Entry 5CZ6 (X-ray diffraction, 2.70 A resolution); this record covers chains B and C of the 28 polymer chains in the assembly.

[Chain B]
Protein: Proteasome subunit alpha type-3
Organism: Saccharomyces cerevisiae (strain ATCC 204508 / S288c)
Notes: EC 3.4.25.1
UniProtKB: P23638 (PSA3_YEAST); residues 0-257 here correspond to UniProt positions 1-258 (UniProt number = residue number + 1)
Amino-acid sequence (258 residues; numbered 0 to 257; the number before each row is that of its first residue; numbering starts at 0):
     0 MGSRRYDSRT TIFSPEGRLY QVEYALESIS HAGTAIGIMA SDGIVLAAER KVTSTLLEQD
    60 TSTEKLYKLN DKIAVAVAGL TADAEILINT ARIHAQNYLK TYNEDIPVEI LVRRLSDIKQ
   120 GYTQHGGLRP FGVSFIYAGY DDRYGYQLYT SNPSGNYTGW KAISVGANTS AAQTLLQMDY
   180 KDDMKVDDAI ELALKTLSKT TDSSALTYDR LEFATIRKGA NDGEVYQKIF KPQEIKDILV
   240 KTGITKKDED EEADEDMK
Unresolved in the structure: 0, 245-257
Curated features (UniProtKB/Swiss-Prot):
  - cross-link (Glycyl lysine isopeptide (Lys-Gly)): Lys99 (interchain with G-Cter in ubiquitin), Lys198 (interchain with G-Cter in ubiquitin), Lys230 (interchain with G-Cter in ubiquitin)

[Chain C]
Protein: Proteasome subunit alpha type-4
Organism: Saccharomyces cerevisiae (strain ATCC 204508 / S288c)
Notes: EC 3.4.25.1
UniProtKB: P40303 (PSA4_YEAST); residues -1 to 252 here correspond to UniProt positions 1-254 (UniProt number = residue number + 2)
Amino-acid sequence (254 residues; row label = number of the first residue in the row; numbers below 1 keep their minus sign (Met-1 is residue -1)):
    -1 MSGYDRALSI FSPDGHIFQV EYALEAVKRG TCAVGVKGKN CVVLGCERRS TLKLQDTRIT
    59 PSKVSKIDSH VVLSFSGLNA DSRILIEKAR VEAQSHRLTL EDPVTVEYLT RYVAGVQQRY
   119 TQSGGVRPFG VSTLIAGFDP RDDEPKLYQT EPSGIYSSWS AQTIGRNSKT VREFLEKNYD
   179 RKEPPATVEE CVKLTVRSLL EVVQTGAKNI EITVVKPDSD IVALSSEEIN QYVTQIEQEK
   239 QEQQEQDKKK KSNH
Unresolved in the structure: -1 to 0, 241-252
Curated features (UniProtKB/Swiss-Prot):
  - modified residue: Thr58 (Phosphothreonine)

[Chain B / chain C interface]
Pairs across the interface - 75 pairs, chain B then chain C:
  Arg3(B) with Arg4(C), hydrogen bond (backbone-side chain)
  Asp6(B) with Tyr2(C), hydrogen bond; Arg4(C), salt bridge
  Arg8(B) with Arg4(C)
  Thr10(B) with Leu6(C); Arg125(C)
  Ile11(B) with Leu6(C), hydrophobic; Gln17(C)
  Phe12(B) with Gln17(C); Tyr20(C), hydrophobic; Ala21(C), hydrophobic; Leu76(C), hydrophobic; Arg125(C); Pro126(C); Gly128(C)
  Ser13(B) with Tyr20(C)
  Pro14(B) with Tyr20(C), hydrophobic; Glu23(C)
  Glu15(B) with Glu23(C); Arg27(C), hydrogen bond (backbone-side chain)
  Gly16(B) with Tyr20(C); Glu23(C); Ala24(C); Arg27(C)
  Arg17(B) with Arg27(C)
  Leu18(B) with Arg125(C)
  Met38(B) with Asp54(C); Arg56(C)
  Arg112(B) with Arg81(C)
  Ser115(B) with Arg81(C), hydrogen bond (backbone-side chain)
  Asp116(B) with Arg81(C), salt bridge
  Gln119(B) with Ala78(C); Asp79(C); Ile82(C)
  Thr122(B) with Arg125(C), hydrogen bond (backbone-side chain)
  Gln123(B) with Tyr118(C); Gly123(C); Val124(C); Arg125(C), hydrogen bond (backbone-backbone); Pro126(C); Phe127(C)
  His124(B) with Gly123(C); Val124(C)
  Gly125(B) with Tyr2(C); Gly123(C)
  Gly126(B) with Tyr2(C)
  Tyr143(B) with Arg56(C), hydrogen bond (backbone-side chain); Ile57(C), hydrophobic
  Tyr145(B) with Arg56(C), hydrogen bond (backbone-side chain)
  Gln146(B) with Ile57(C)
  Leu147(B) with Ile57(C)
  Tyr148(B) with Ile57(C)
  Ser153(B) with Ala78(C)
  Gly154(B) with Ala78(C); Arg81(C), hydrogen bond (backbone-side chain)
  Asn155(B) with Asn77(C); Ala78(C)
  Tyr156(B) with Pro59(C), hydrophobic; Arg81(C)
  Gly158(B) with Gln53(C); Asp54(C), hydrogen bond (backbone-backbone); Ile57(C); Thr58(C), hydrogen bond (backbone-side chain)
  Trp159(B) with Leu50(C), hydrophobic; Lys51(C); Leu52(C); Gln53(C); Asp54(C)
  Lys160(B) with Leu52(C), hydrogen bond (backbone-backbone); Gln53(C); Asp54(C)
  Ala161(B) with Leu52(C)
  Gln172(B) with Leu52(C)
  Leu175(B) with Leu52(C)
  Gln176(B) with Leu52(C)
Interface residues without a listed pair, chain B (41 interface residues in all): Glu108, Thr157, Tyr179

[Overview]
The interface between chain B and chain C involves 41 residues on one side and 31 on the other; the contacts
include 12 hydrogen bonds and 2 salt bridges. Polar contacts include Asp6(B)-Arg4(C), Asp116(B)-Arg81(C) and
Arg3(B)-Arg4(C).
Chain B is Proteasome subunit alpha type-3 and chain C is Proteasome subunit alpha type-4, both from
Saccharomyces cerevisiae (strain ATCC 204508 / S288c); the structure, Yeast 20S proteasome beta5-T1A mutant in
complex with Syringolin A, propeptide expressed in trans, was determined by X-ray diffraction together with
5CZ4, 5CZ5, 5CZ7, 5CZ8, 5CZ9, 5CZA and 16 further entries from the same study.
